6RDR - chains 2 and 4 of the 31 polymer chains in the assembly; structure by electron microscopy, 4.10 A resolution (low resolution: residue-level contacts below are approximate; hydrogen-bond / salt-bridge calls are withheld).

[Chain 2]
Protein: ASA-2: Polytomella F-ATP synthase associated subunit 2
Source organism: Polytomella sp. Pringsheim 198.80
Notes: engineered mutation(s): P165F, N167S
Sequence (441 residues; row label = number of the first residue in the row):
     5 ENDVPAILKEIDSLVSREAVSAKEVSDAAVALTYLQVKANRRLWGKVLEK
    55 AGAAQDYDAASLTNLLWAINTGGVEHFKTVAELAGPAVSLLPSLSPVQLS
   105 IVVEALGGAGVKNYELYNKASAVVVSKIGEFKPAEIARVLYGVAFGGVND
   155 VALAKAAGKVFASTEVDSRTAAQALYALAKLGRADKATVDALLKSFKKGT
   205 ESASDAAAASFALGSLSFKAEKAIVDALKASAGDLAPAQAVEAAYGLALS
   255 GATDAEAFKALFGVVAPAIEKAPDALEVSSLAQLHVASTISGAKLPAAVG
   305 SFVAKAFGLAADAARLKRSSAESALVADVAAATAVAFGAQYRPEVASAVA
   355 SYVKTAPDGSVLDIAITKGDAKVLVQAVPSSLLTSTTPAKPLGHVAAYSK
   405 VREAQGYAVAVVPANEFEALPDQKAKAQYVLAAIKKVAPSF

[Chain 4]
Protein: Mitochondrial ATP synthase associated protein ASA4
Source organism: Polytomella sp. Pringsheim 198.80
UniProtKB: D7NIZ2 (D7NIZ2_9CHLO); numbering as in UniProt (aligned over 1-294)
Sequence (294 residues; numbered 1 to 294; the number before each row is that of its first residue):
     1 ATEPAVSKKEVLYFLSSKDAESSTAVKSYLKSLYAGAQVEATETDASELI
    51 AQLEKKYLSAQVVEPGVHNIALPLGESGSAPVKRYAAELFNLGAQAGFEC
   101 PFIEVSKKFGQETATSETVKDVLNKTKSYVSADYNAALNEVLSSVEAEIN
   151 GPVLFDGKTEGFKKFAAKAKAVAVSRGLPADTILAYCAGSANEDAADKVS
   201 KEFFTWFESAYTADAAAEVKAIEAEAASILDRHLAKPVAQIRKEQASAYA
   251 SLLKRAETAKGAKWAEKYLEDVKAVQWFDASVAEAPASGPKVAA
Disordered / not traced: 1-4

[Chain 2 / chain 4 interface]
Residue-residue contacts - 69 pairs, chain 2 then chain 4:
  F81(2) - A87(4)
  F81(2) - E88(4)
  F81(2) - N91(4)
  K82(2) - A71(4)
  K82(2) - R84(4)
  A85(2) - R84(4)
  E86(2) - P81(4)
  E86(2) - R84(4)
  G89(2) - A80(4)
  K116(2) - F90(4)
  K116(2) - Y211(4)
  N117(2) - K83(4)
  N117(2) - E208(4)
  Y118(2) - E208(4)
  Y118(2) - Y211(4)
  E119(2) - K83(4)
  E119(2) - E208(4)
  N122(2) - K201(4)
  N122(2) - T205(4)
  S125(2) - K201(4)
  N153(2) - D197(4)
  D154(2) - D197(4)
  D154(2) - K201(4)
  V155(2) - D197(4)
  A156(2) - D197(4)
  K159(2) - D194(4)
  R187(2) - E193(4)
  E274(2) - Y34(4)
  P277(2) - K31(4)
  P277(2) - Y34(4)
  D278(2) - K27(4)
  D278(2) - K31(4)
  E281(2) - L15(4)
  V282(2) - L15(4)
  A302(2) - Y34(4)
  F306(2) - L30(4)
  F306(2) - L33(4)
  F306(2) - Y34(4)
  K309(2) - A37(4)
  K309(2) - Q38(4)
  K309(2) - V39(4)
  L313(2) - L12(4)
  L313(2) - L15(4)
  L313(2) - Y29(4)
  L313(2) - L33(4)
  L313(2) - V39(4)
  D316(2) - K8(4)
  D316(2) - L12(4)
  D316(2) - T42(4)
  A317(2) - L12(4)
  A317(2) - L15(4)
  L320(2) - L12(4)
  L320(2) - Y13(4)
  K321(2) - Y13(4)
  K321(2) - S16(4)
  K321(2) - Q95(4)
  K321(2) - G97(4)
  S323(2) - E99(4)
  S324(2) - E99(4)
  S324(2) - K107(4)
  V357(2) - T44(4)
  T359(2) - A41(4)
  D362(2) - V39(4)
  G363(2) - K8(4)
  G363(2) - A41(4)
  G363(2) - T42(4)
  V365(2) - T42(4)
  T390(2) - E193(4)
  T391(2) - E193(4)
Other interface residues (no listed pair), chain 2 (47 interface residues in all): R46, A88, I273, L285, V303, A314, R322, S389
Other interface residues (no listed pair), chain 4 (43 interface residues in all): K9, G36, E40, K55, F204, S288

[In short]
Chain 2 and chain 4 form an interface of 47 and 43 residues respectively.
Chain 2 is ASA-2: Polytomella F-ATP synthase associated subunit 2 and chain 4 is Mitochondrial ATP synthase
associated protein ASA4, both from Polytomella sp. Pringsheim 198.80; the structure, Cryo-EM structure of
Polytomella F-ATP synthase, Rotary substate 1D, monomer-masked refinement, was determined by electron
microscopy, deposited together with 6RD4, 6RD5, 6RD6, 6RD7, 6RD8, 6RD9 and 46 further entries.
